7K78 - chains G and J of the 12 polymer chains in the assembly; structure by electron microscopy, 3.10 A resolution.

== Chain G ==
Protein: Histone H2A.1
From: Saccharomyces cerevisiae (strain ATCC 204508 / S288c)
UniProt: P04911 (H2A1_YEAST); residue numbers follow UniProt; this construct covers 1-132
Amino-acid sequence (132 residues; numbered 1 to 132; the number before each row is that of its first residue):
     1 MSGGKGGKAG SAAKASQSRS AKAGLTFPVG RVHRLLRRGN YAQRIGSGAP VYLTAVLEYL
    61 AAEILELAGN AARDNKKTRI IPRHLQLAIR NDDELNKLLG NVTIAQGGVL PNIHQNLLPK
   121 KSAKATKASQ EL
Not modelled in the structure: 1-15, 116-132
Curated features (UniProtKB/Swiss-Prot):
  - motif: Ser-129, Gln-130 ([ST]-Q motif)
  - site: Lys-120 (Not ubiquitinated)
  - modified residue: Ser-2 (N-acetylserine), Lys-5 (N6-acetyllysine), Lys-8 (N6-acetyllysine), Lys-14 (N6-succinyllysine), Lys-22 (N6-succinyllysine), Gln-106 (N5-methylglutamine), Lys-120 (N6-malonyllysine), Ser-129 (Phosphoserine)
  - cross-link: Lys-127 (Glycyl lysine isopeptide (Lys-Gly) (interchain with G-Cter in SUMO))
  - mutagenesis: Lys-120 to Lys-121 (No effect. No effect; when associated with R-124 and R-127), Ser-122 (S122A/E: Causes hypersensitivity to DNA-damage-inducing agents and impairs sporulation), Lys-124 (K124R: No effect; when associated with R-120; R-121 and R-127), Lys-127 (K127R: No effect; when associated with R-120; R-121 and R-124), Ser-129 (S129A: Causes hypersensitivity to DNA-damage-inducing agents; S129E/T: No effect)

== Chain J ==
Molecule: 136-nt DNA strand
From: Saccharomyces cerevisiae
Sequence (136 nucleotides; each row starts with the number of its first residue):
   157 AGCTTACTAT TTCTTTTTTA ACTTTCGGAA ATCAAATACA CTAATATTTT AAATTTTATT
   217 TTTTAAAAAT AAACTACTTT TTATTTTTTA CTTTTTTTAA AAATATAATA AAATCAAATA
   277 TCATCATGTG ACCCGA
Not modelled in the structure: 157-163, 280-292

== Chain G / chain J interface ==
Contacting residue pairs - 10 pairs, chain G then chain J:
  Gln-17(G) with DA177(J), phosphate contact; DC178(J), phosphate contact
  Ser-18(G) with DA177(J), phosphate contact
  Arg-19(G) with DA177(J), salt bridge to the phosphate
  Gly-30(G) with DA177(J), phosphate contact
  Arg-31(G) with DA176(J), phosphate contact
  Arg-34(G) with DT175(J), phosphate contact; DA176(J), salt bridge to the phosphate
  Gln-43(G) with DA185(J), phosphate contact
  Arg-79(G) with DA165(J), hydrogen bond to the phosphate
Interface residues without a listed pair, chain G (11 interface residues in all): Ser-16, Lys-22, Arg-44
Interface residues without a listed pair, chain J (8 interface residues in all): DG183, DG184

== Summary ==
11 residues of chain G and 8 residues of chain J are in contact; the contacts include 1 hydrogen bond and 2
salt bridges. Polar contacts include Arg-79(G)/DA165(J), Arg-19(G)/DA177(J) and Arg-34(G)/DA176(J). Curated
annotation (UniProt) lists 6 mutagenesis sites on chain G.
Here chain G is Histone H2A.1 (Saccharomyces cerevisiae (strain ATCC 204508 / S288c)) and chain J is a 136-nt
DNA strand (Saccharomyces cerevisiae). Entry 7K78 (antibody and nucleosome complex) was determined by electron
microscopy, deposited together with 7K79 and 7K7G.
